5GU0 - chain X; structure by X-ray diffraction, 1.95 A resolution.

# Chain X
Name: Ferritin light chain
From: Equus caballus
Reference sequence: P02791 (FRIL_HORSE); residues 1-174 here correspond to UniProt positions 2-175 (UniProt number = residue number + 1)
Chain sequence (174 residues; row label = number of the first residue in the row):
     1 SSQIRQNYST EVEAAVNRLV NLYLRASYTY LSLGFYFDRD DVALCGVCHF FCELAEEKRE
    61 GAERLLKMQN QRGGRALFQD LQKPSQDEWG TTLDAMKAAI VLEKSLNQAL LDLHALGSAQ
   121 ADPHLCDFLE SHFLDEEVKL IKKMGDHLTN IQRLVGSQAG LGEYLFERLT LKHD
Unresolved in the structure: 1-2, 173-174
Sequence notes: engineered mutation Cys45 (Glu46 in P02791), Cys52 (Arg53 in P02791)
Ion coordination: gold ion site 1: Cys48, Cys52; gold ion site 2: Cys48, His49; gold ion site 3 near Cys52 (its only coordinating residue here); Cd2+ site 1: Glu56, Glu60; Cd2+ site 2: Asp80, Gln82; gold ion site 4: Met96, His147; gold ion site 5: His114, Cys126; gold ion site 6 near Cys126 (its only coordinating residue here); Cd2+ site 3 near Glu130 (its only coordinating residue here); gold ion site 7 near His147 (its only coordinating residue here)
UniProt features mapped onto this chain:
  - region: Glu53 to Glu60 (Catalytic site for iron oxidation)
  - binding site (Fe cation): Glu53, Glu56, Glu57, Glu60, Glu63
  - modified residue: Ser1 (N-acetylserine)
Reported in the primary citation:
  - gold ion coordination: Cys48, His49, Cys52, Met96, His114, Cys126, His147

# Summary
The gold ion site 1 is built by Cys48 and Cys52. The gold ion site 2 is built by Cys48 and His49. From
UniProt: 5 Fe cation-binding residues. The paper reports gold ion coordination by Cys48, His49 and Cys52 among
others.
Chain X is Ferritin light chain (Equus caballus); the structure, Crystal structure of
Au.CL-apo-E45C/R52C-rHLFr, was determined by X-ray diffraction together with 5GU1, 5GU2 and 5GU3 from the same
study.
